2IFF - chains L and H of the 3 polymer chains in the assembly; structure by X-ray diffraction, 2.65 A resolution.

# Chain L
Protein: IGG1 hyhel-5 fab (light chain)
From: Mus musculus
Notes: antibody fragment or engineered binder
Amino-acid sequence (212 residues; each row starts with the number of its first residue):
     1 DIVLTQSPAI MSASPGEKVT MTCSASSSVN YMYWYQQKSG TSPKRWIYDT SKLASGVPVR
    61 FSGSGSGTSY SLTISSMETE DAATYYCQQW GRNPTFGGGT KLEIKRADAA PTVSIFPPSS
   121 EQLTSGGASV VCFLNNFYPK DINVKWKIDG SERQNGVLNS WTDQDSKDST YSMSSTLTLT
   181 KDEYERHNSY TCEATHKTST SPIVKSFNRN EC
Construct notes: conflict Lys18 (Arg in 1042224), Ser26 (Asn in 1042224), Asn30 (Ser in 1042224), Tyr33 (His in 1042224), Val59 (Ala in 1042224), Thr79 (Ala in 1042224), Gly91 (Ser in 1042224), Arg92 (Ser in 1042224), Asn93 (His in 1042224), Pro111 (Gln112 in 1042224)
Disulfides: Cys23-Cys87, Cys132-Cys192

# Chain H
Protein: IGG1 hyhel-5 fab (heavy chain)
From: Mus musculus
Notes: antibody fragment or engineered binder
Amino-acid sequence (215 residues; row label = number of the first residue in the row):
     1 XVQLQQSGAE LMKPGASVKI SCKASGYTFS DYWIEWVKQR PGHGLEWIGE ILPGSGSTNY
    61 HERFKGKATF TADTSSSTAY MQLNSLTSED SGVYYCLHGN YDFDGWGQGT TLTVSSAKTT
   121 PPSVYPLAPG SAAQTNSMVT LGCLVKGYFP EPVTVTWNSG SLSSGVHTFP AVLQSDLYTL
   181 SSSVTVPSSP RPSETVTCNV AHPASSTKVD KKIVP
Not modelled in the structure: 1
Modified residues: PGA (2-phosphoglycolic acid) at position 1
Disulfides: Cys22-Cys96, Cys143-Cys198

# Interface between chain L and chain H
Residue-residue contacts - 69 pairs, chain L then chain H:
  Tyr35(L) - Trp106(H)  hydrophobic
  Gln37(L) - Gln39(H)  hydrogen bond
  Gln37(L) - Tyr95(H)
  Thr41(L) - Gln108(H)
  Ser42(L) - Tyr95(H)
  Ser42(L) - Gly107(H)  hydrogen bond (side chain-backbone)
  Ser42(L) - Gln108(H)
  Pro43(L) - Tyr95(H)
  Pro43(L) - Trp106(H)
  Lys44(L) - Asp104(H)  salt bridge
  Arg45(L) - Gly99(H)
  Arg45(L) - Asn100(H)  hydrogen bond (side chain-backbone)
  Arg45(L) - Asp104(H)  salt bridge
  Tyr48(L) - Tyr101(H)  hydrophobic
  Asp49(L) - Tyr101(H)  hydrogen bond
  Ser55(L) - Asp104(H)
  Tyr86(L) - Gln39(H)
  Tyr86(L) - Leu45(H)  hydrophobic
  Trp90(L) - Glu35(H)  hydrogen bond
  Trp90(L) - Gly99(H)
  Asn93(L) - His61(H)
  Asn93(L) - Glu62(H)
  Pro94(L) - Trp47(H)
  Pro94(L) - His61(H)  hydrogen bond (backbone-side chain)
  Phe96(L) - Val37(H)  hydrophobic
  Phe96(L) - Leu45(H)  hydrophobic
  Phe96(L) - Glu46(H)
  Phe96(L) - Trp47(H)
  Val113(L) - Thr135(H)
  Ser114(L) - Thr135(H)
  Phe116(L) - Leu127(H)  hydrophobic
  Phe116(L) - Ala128(H)
  Phe116(L) - Thr140(H)
  Ser119(L) - Tyr125(H)
  Ser119(L) - Pro126(H)
  Glu121(L) - Val124(H)
  Glu121(L) - Tyr125(H)
  Glu121(L) - Pro126(H)
  Glu121(L) - Lys211(H)  salt bridge
  Gln122(L) - Tyr125(H)
  Gln122(L) - Leu144(H)
  Gln122(L) - Lys146(H)
  Ser125(L) - Tyr125(H)
  Ser129(L) - Leu144(H)
  Ser129(L) - Lys146(H)
  Val131(L) - Leu127(H)  hydrophobic
  Phe133(L) - Leu127(H)  hydrophobic
  Phe133(L) - Phe169(H)  hydrophobic
  Phe133(L) - Ser181(H)
  Phe133(L) - Ser182(H)
  Phe133(L) - Ser183(H)
  Asn135(L) - His167(H)
  Asn135(L) - Ser183(H)  hydrogen bond
  Asn136(L) - His167(H)  hydrogen bond
  Leu158(L) - Val172(H)  hydrophobic
  Leu158(L) - Gln174(H)
  Asn159(L) - Val172(H)
  Ser160(L) - Phe169(H)
  Ser160(L) - Pro170(H)  hydrogen bond (side chain-backbone)
  Ser160(L) - Val172(H)
  Trp161(L) - Pro170(H)
  Thr162(L) - Thr168(H)
  Thr162(L) - Phe169(H)
  Ser172(L) - His167(H)  hydrogen bond
  Ser172(L) - Phe169(H)
  Met173(L) - Phe169(H)
  Ser174(L) - Phe169(H)
  Ser174(L) - Ser181(H)  hydrogen bond
  Thr178(L) - Lys146(H)
Also at the interface, not in a pair above, chain L (41 interface residues in all): Gly40, Ala54, Gln88, Thr112, Thr176
Also at the interface, not in a pair above, chain H (39 interface residues in all): Gly44, Pro129, Leu141, Gly142

# Summary
41 residues of chain L and 39 residues of chain H are in contact, with 11 hydrogen bonds and 3 salt bridges.
Polar pairs include Lys44(L)-Asp104(H), Arg45(L)-Asp104(H) and Glu121(L)-Lys211(H).
Here chain L is IGG1 hyhel-5 fab (light chain) and chain H is IGG1 hyhel-5 fab (heavy chain), both from Mus
musculus. Entry 2IFF (Structure of an antibody-lysozyme complex: effect of a conservative mutation) was
determined by X-ray diffraction.
